6GIX - chains B and C of the 4 polymer chains in the assembly; structure by X-ray diffraction, 2.80 A resolution.

# Chain B (and C)
Molecule: Water-soluble chlorophyll protein
From: Lepidium virginicum
Notes: chain C of this document is another copy of the same molecule, construct and numbering; everything in this record applies to it too
UniProtKB: O04797 (O04797_LEPVR); residues 1-180 here correspond to UniProt positions 27-206 (UniProt number = residue number + 26)
Amino-acid sequence (180 residues; each row starts with the number of its first residue):
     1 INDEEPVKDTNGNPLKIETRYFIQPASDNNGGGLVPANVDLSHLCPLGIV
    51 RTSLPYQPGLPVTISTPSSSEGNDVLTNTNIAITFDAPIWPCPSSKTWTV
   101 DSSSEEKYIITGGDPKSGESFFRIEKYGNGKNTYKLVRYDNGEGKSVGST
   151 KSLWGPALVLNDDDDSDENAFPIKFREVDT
Not modelled in the structure: 1-3, 28-30, 68-72, 138-143, 164-167, 180 (chain C: 1-2, 28-30, 68-72, 140-143, 164-167, 180)
Differences from the reference sequence: engineered mutation Pro-91 (Leu117 in O04797)
Disulfides: Cys-45/Cys-92
Bound ions: chlorophyll b Mg near Pro-36 (its only coordinating residue here)
Small-molecule neighbours:
  - chlorophyll b (CHL), molecule 1: Val-35, Pro-36, Ala-37, Asn-38, Leu-47, Val-50, Thr-52, Ser-53, Leu-54, Gln-57, Gly-59, Leu-60, Ala-87, Ile-89, Trp-90, Pro-91, Trp-154
  - chlorophyll b (CHL), molecule 2: Asn-38, Leu-41, Leu-44, Trp-154
  - chlorophyll b (CHL), molecule 3: Leu-54, Gln-57, Ile-89, Pro-91

# How chain B and chain C interact
Pairs across the interface (15):
  Leu-41(B) with Pro-91(C)
  Ser-42(B) with Trp-90(C); Pro-91(C)
  His-43(B) with Pro-91(C)
  Leu-44(B) with Leu-44(C), hydrophobic; Cys-45(C), hydrophobic; Pro-91(C), hydrogen bond (backbone-backbone)
  Cys-45(B) with Cys-45(C), hydrophobic; Pro-91(C); Pro-93(C)
  Pro-91(B) with Ser-42(C); His-43(C); Leu-44(C), hydrogen bond (backbone-backbone); Cys-45(C)
  Pro-93(B) with Cys-45(C)
Interface residues without a listed pair, chain B (9 interface residues in all): Trp-90, Cys-92
Interface residues without a listed pair, chain C (10 interface residues in all): Leu-41, Ile-89, Cys-92

# Summary
9 residues of chain B face 10 of chain C across their interface; the contacts include 2 hydrogen bonds. Its
one hydrogen bond, Leu-44(B)/Pro-91(C), is backbone to backbone. Chain B binds 3 copies of chlorophyll b.
Chain B and chain C are both Water-soluble chlorophyll protein (Lepidium virginicum); the structure,
Water-soluble Chlorophyll Protein (WSCP) from Lepidium virginicum (Mutation L91P) with Chlorophyll-b, was
determined by X-ray diffraction.
